1EV1 - chains 3 and 4 of the 4 polymer chains in the assembly; structure by X-ray diffraction, 3.55 A resolution.

[Chain 3]
Protein: Echovirus 1
Source organism: Human echovirus 1
Notes: fragment: vp1, vp2, vp3, vp4
UniProt: O91734 (POLG_EC01F); residues 1-239 here correspond to UniProt positions 330-568 (UniProt number = residue number + 329)
Amino-acid sequence (239 residues; numbered 1 to 239; the number before each row is that of its first residue):
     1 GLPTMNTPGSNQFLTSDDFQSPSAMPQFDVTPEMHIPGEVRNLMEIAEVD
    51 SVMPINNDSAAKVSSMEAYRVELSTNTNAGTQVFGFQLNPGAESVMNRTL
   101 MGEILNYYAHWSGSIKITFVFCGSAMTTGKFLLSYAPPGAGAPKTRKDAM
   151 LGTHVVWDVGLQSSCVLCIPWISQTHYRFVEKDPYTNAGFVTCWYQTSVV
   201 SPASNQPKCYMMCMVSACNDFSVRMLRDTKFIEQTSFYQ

[Chain 4]
Protein: Echovirus 1
Source organism: Human echovirus 1
Notes: fragment: vp1, vp2, vp3, vp4
UniProt: O91734 (POLG_EC01F); aligned to UniProt positions 22-89 over residues 2-69 (the alignment contains insertions or deletions, so no single offset holds)
Amino-acid sequence (68 residues; row label = number of the first residue in the row):
     2 GAQVSTQKTGAHETSLSATGNSIIHYTNINYYKDAASNSANRQDFTQDPG
    52 KFTEPMKDVMIKTLPALN
Disordered / not traced: 16-22

[Interface between chain 3 and chain 4]
Residue-residue contacts (35):
  Ser-16(3) / Arg-43(4)
  Asp-17(3) / Arg-43(4)
  Asp-18(3) / Ser-40(4)
  Asp-18(3) / Ala-41(4)  hydrogen bond (side chain-backbone)
  Asp-18(3) / Arg-43(4)  salt bridge
  Gln-20(3) / Asn-29(4)
  Gln-20(3) / Ile-30(4)  hydrogen bond (side chain-backbone)
  Gln-20(3) / Asn-31(4)
  Gln-20(3) / Tyr-32(4)  hydrogen bond (side chain-backbone)
  Gln-20(3) / Tyr-33(4)
  Gln-20(3) / Ser-38(4)
  Ser-21(3) / Tyr-33(4)
  Ser-21(3) / Ser-38(4)  hydrogen bond (backbone-side chain)
  Pro-22(3) / Tyr-33(4)
  Pro-22(3) / Ser-38(4)
  Ser-23(3) / Asp-35(4)
  Ser-23(3) / Ser-38(4)  hydrogen bond (backbone-side chain)
  Met-25(3) / Asp-35(4)
  Pro-26(3) / Asp-35(4)
  Gln-27(3) / Lys-34(4)  hydrogen bond (side chain-backbone)
  Gln-27(3) / Asp-35(4)  hydrogen bond (backbone-side chain)
  Phe-28(3) / Asp-35(4)
  Gly-38(3) / Phe-53(4)
  Glu-39(3) / Lys-52(4)
  Glu-39(3) / Phe-53(4)
  Arg-41(3) / Thr-47(4)
  Arg-41(3) / Gln-48(4)
  Asn-42(3) / Gln-48(4)  hydrogen bond
  Glu-45(3) / Asp-49(4)  hydrogen bond (side chain-backbone)
  Glu-45(3) / Pro-50(4)
  Glu-48(3) / Thr-54(4)
  Val-49(3) / Phe-53(4)  hydrophobic
  Gln-162(3) / Pro-66(4)
  Gln-162(3) / Ala-67(4)  hydrogen bond (side chain-backbone)
  Gln-162(3) / Leu-68(4)  hydrogen bond (side chain-backbone)
Other interface residues (no listed pair), chain 3 (21 interface residues in all): Val-40, Leu-161
Other interface residues (no listed pair), chain 4 (22 interface residues in all): Asn-39

[Overview]
21 residues of chain 3 and 22 residues of chain 4 are in contact, with 11 hydrogen bonds and 1 salt bridge.
Polar contacts include Asp-18(3)/Arg-43(4), Asp-18(3)/Ala-41(4) and Gln-20(3)/Ile-30(4).
Here chain 3 is Echovirus 1 and chain 4 is Echovirus 1, both from Human echovirus 1. Entry 1EV1 (ECHOVIRUS 1)
was determined by X-ray diffraction.
